PDB entry 1OWF | X-ray diffraction, 1.95 A resolution | chains E and A of the 5 polymer chains in the assembly

# Chain E
Molecule: 20-nt DNA strand
Sequence (20 nucleotides; each row starts with the number of its first residue):
    30 GCTTATCAATTTGTTGCACC

# Chain A
Name: Integration Host Factor Alpha-subunit
Source organism: Escherichia coli
Reference sequence: P0A6X7 (IHFA_ECOLI); residue numbers follow UniProt; this construct covers 1-99
Sequence (99 residues; row label = number of the first residue in the row):
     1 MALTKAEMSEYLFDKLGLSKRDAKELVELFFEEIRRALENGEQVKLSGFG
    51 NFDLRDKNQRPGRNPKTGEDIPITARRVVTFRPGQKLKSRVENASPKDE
Not modelled in the structure: 1, 98-99
UniProt features mapped onto this chain:
  - mutagenesis: Pro65 (P65L: Alters DNA-binding specificity), Lys66 (K66S: Alters DNA-binding specificity)

# How chain E and chain A interact
Residue-residue contacts - 23 pairs, chain E then chain A:
  DT35(E) - Lys57(A)  hydrogen bond to the phosphate
  DT35(E) - Arg60(A)  hydrogen bond to the base
  DC36(E) - Lys57(A)  salt bridge to the phosphate
  DC36(E) - Arg60(A)  hydrogen bond to the sugar
  DC36(E) - Ile73(A)  base contact
  DC36(E) - Arg76(A)  hydrogen bond to the phosphate
  DC36(E) - Val78(A)  phosphate contact
  DA37(E) - Gly62(A)  base contact
  DA37(E) - Arg63(A)  hydrogen bond to the base
  DA37(E) - Pro65(A)  base contact
  DA37(E) - Ile71(A)  phosphate contact
  DA37(E) - Ile73(A)  sugar contact
  DA37(E) - Arg76(A)  salt bridge to the phosphate
  DA38(E) - Asn64(A)  hydrogen bond to the sugar
  DA38(E) - Pro65(A)  base contact
  DA38(E) - Lys66(A)  base contact
  DA38(E) - Ile71(A)  sugar contact
  DT39(E) - Lys66(A)  base contact
  DG45(E) - Thr4(A)  phosphate contact
  DC46(E) - Thr4(A)  phosphate contact
  DC46(E) - Lys5(A)  hydrogen bond to the phosphate
  DA47(E) - Lys5(A)  salt bridge to the phosphate
  DA47(E) - Lys24(A)  salt bridge to the phosphate
Other interface residues (no listed pair), chain A (17 interface residues in all): Ala2, Ala6, Glu28

# Overview
8 residues of chain E face 17 of chain A across their interface; the contacts include 7 hydrogen bonds and 4
salt bridges. Polar pairs include DT35(E)-Arg60(A), DA37(E)-Arg63(A) and DC36(E)-Arg60(A). From UniProt: 2
mutagenesis sites on chain A.
Here chain E is a 20-nt DNA strand and chain A is Integration Host Factor Alpha-subunit (Escherichia coli).
Entry 1OWF (Crystal structure of a mutant IHF (BetaE44A) complexed with the native H' Site) was determined by
X-ray diffraction (same publication as 1OUZ and 1OWG).
